3HQ5 - chains A and B; structure by X-ray diffraction, 2.10 A resolution.

[Chain A (and B)]
Name: Progesterone receptor
Source organism: Homo sapiens
Notes: chain B of this document is another copy of the same molecule, construct and numbering; everything in this record applies to it too
UniProt: P06401 (PRGR_HUMAN); residue numbers follow UniProt; this construct covers 678-933
Amino-acid sequence (256 residues; each row starts with the number of its first residue):
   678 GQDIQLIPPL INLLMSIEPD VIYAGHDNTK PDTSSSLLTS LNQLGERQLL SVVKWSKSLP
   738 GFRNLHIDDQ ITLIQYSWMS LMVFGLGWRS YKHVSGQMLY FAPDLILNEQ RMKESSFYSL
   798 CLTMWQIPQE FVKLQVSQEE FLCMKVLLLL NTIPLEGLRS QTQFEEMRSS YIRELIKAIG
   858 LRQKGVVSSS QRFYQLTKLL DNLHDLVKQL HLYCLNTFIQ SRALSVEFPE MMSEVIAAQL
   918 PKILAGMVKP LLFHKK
Unresolved in the structure: 678-681, 706-708, 789, 860, 933 (chain B: 678-681, 933)
Ligand contacts: GKK (2-chloro-4-{[(3S)-1-methylpyrrolidin-3-yl][2-(trifluoromethyl)benzyl]amino}benzonitrile): Leu715, Leu718, Asn719, Leu721, Gly722, Gln725, Trp755, Met756, Met759, Val760, Leu763, Arg766, Phe778, Phe794, Leu797, Cys798, Met801, Leu887, Tyr890, Cys891, Thr894, Phe905, Met909

[How chain A and chain B interact]
Residue-residue contacts - 16 pairs, chain A then chain B:
  Lys885(A) - Ala922(B)
  Leu889(A) - Pro918(B)
  Leu889(A) - Lys919(B)
  Leu889(A) - Met924(B)  hydrophobic
  Leu892(A) - Ile896(B)  hydrophobic
  Asn893(A) - Pro918(B)
  Ile896(A) - Pro918(B)  hydrophobic
  Ala914(A) - Ile896(B)  hydrophobic
  Pro918(A) - Leu889(B)
  Pro918(A) - Asn893(B)
  Pro918(A) - Ile896(B)  hydrophobic
  Lys919(A) - Leu889(B)
  Leu921(A) - Leu921(B)
  Leu921(A) - Ala922(B)
  Ala922(A) - Lys885(B)  hydrogen bond (backbone-side chain)
  Ala922(A) - Leu921(B)
Interface residues without a listed pair, chain A (13 interface residues in all): Phe895, Gln897, Met924
Interface residues without a listed pair, chain B (12 interface residues in all): Leu892, Phe895, Ala914

[In short]
The interface between chain A and chain B involves 13 residues on one side and 12 on the other, with 1
hydrogen bond. Its one hydrogen-bonded contact is Ala922(A)-Lys885(B). Ligands of chain A: compound GKK.
Both chains are Progesterone receptor (Homo sapiens). Entry 3HQ5 (Progesterone Receptor bound to an
Alkylpyrrolidine ligand) was determined by X-ray diffraction, deposited together with 3G8O.
